Entry 6MZU (electron microscopy, 3.40 A resolution); this record covers chains HE and IB of the 42 polymer chains in the assembly.

Chain HE (and IB):
Name: Microcompartments protein
From: Haliangium ochraceum (strain DSM 14365 / JCM 11303 / SMP-2)
Notes: chain IB of this document is another copy of the same molecule, construct and numbering; everything in this record applies to it too
UniProtKB: D0LID5 (D0LID5_HALO1); residue numbers follow UniProt; this construct covers 1-99
Sequence (99 residues; row label = number of the first residue in the row):
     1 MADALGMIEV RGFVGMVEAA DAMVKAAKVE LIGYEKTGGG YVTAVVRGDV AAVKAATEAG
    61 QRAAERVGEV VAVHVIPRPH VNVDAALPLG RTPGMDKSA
Disordered / not traced: 1, 94-99
Swiss-Prot annotation at these positions:
  - mutagenesis: Lys28 (K28A: Forms larger hexamer patches, increases hexamer stacking), Arg78 (R78A: Forms smaller hexamer patches)

Chain HE / chain IB interface:
Residue-residue contacts (11; chain HE residue first):
  Val24(HE) - Arg78(IB)  hydrogen bond (backbone-side chain)
  Ala26(HE) - Pro77(IB)
  Ala26(HE) - Arg78(IB)
  Ala27(HE) - Pro77(IB)  hydrophobic
  Ala27(HE) - Arg78(IB)
  Lys28(HE) - Arg78(IB)
  Ala51(HE) - Val50(IB)  hydrophobic
  Ala51(HE) - Ala51(IB)  hydrophobic
  Ala52(HE) - Val50(IB)
  Lys54(HE) - Lys54(IB)
  Ala55(HE) - Pro77(IB)  hydrophobic
Also at the interface, not in a pair above, chain HE (10 interface residues in all): Lys25, Glu58

Overview:
The interface between chain HE and chain IB involves 10 residues on one side and 5 on the other, with 1
hydrogen bond. The hydrogen-bonded pair is Val24(HE)-Arg78(IB). From UniProt: 2 mutagenesis sites on chain HE.
Both chains are Microcompartments protein (Haliangium ochraceum (strain DSM 14365 / JCM 11303 / SMP-2)). Entry
6MZU (Cryo-EM structure of the HO BMC shell: BMC-TD focused structure, closed state) was determined by
electron microscopy together with 6MZV, 6MZX, 6MZY, 6N06, 6N07, 6N09, 6N0F and 6N0G from the same study.
